Entry 2GIF (X-ray diffraction, 2.90 A resolution); this record covers chains A and B of the 3 polymer chains in the assembly.

== Chain A (and B) ==
Molecule: Acriflavine resistance protein B
Source organism: Escherichia coli
Notes: chain B of this document is another copy of the same molecule, construct and numbering; everything in this record applies to it too
UniProtKB: P31224 (ACRB_ECOLI); residues 1-1049 here = UniProt positions 1-1049
Amino-acid sequence (1057 residues; row label = number of the first residue in the row):
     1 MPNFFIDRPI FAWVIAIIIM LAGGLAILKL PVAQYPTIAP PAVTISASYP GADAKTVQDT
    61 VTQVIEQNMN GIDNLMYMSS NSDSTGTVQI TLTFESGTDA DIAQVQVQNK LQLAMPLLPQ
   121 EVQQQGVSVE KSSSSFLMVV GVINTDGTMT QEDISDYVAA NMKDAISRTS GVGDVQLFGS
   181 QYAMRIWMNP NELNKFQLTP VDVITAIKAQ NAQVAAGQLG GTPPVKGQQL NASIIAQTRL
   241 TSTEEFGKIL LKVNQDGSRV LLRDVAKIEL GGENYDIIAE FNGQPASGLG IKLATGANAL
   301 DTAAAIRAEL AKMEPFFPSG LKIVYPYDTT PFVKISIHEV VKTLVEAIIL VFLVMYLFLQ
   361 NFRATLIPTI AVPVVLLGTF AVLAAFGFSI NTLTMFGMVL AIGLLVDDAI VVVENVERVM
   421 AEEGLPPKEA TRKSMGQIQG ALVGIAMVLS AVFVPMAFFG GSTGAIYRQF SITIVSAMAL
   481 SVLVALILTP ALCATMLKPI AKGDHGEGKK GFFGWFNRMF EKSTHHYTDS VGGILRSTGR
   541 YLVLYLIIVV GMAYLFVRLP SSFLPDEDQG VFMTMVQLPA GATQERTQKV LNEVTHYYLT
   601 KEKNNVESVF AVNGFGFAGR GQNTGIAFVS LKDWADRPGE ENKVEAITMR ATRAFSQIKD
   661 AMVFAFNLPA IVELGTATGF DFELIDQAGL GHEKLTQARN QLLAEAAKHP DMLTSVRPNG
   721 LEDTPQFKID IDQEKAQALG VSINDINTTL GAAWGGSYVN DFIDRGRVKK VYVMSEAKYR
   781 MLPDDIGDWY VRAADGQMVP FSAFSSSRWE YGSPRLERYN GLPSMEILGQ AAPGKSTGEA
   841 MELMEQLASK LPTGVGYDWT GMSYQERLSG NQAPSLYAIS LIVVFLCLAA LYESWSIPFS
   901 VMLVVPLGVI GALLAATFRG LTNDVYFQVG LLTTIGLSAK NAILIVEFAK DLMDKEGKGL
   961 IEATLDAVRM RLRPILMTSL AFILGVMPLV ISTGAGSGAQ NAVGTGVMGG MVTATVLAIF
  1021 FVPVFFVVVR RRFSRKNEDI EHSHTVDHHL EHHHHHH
Unresolved in the structure: 1, 1034-1057 (chain B: 1, 1046-1057)
Differences from the reference sequence: cloning artifact (1050-1051); expression tag (1052-1057)
Curated features (UniProtKB/Swiss-Prot):
  - mutagenesis: H526 (H526Y: Partially restores chloramphenicol resistance to an AcrZ G30R mutant)
Small-molecule neighbours: citrate anion (FLC): K55, Q58, D59, Q63, G691, H692, L816
Reported in the primary citation:
  - contacts within the chain: D407-K940 (salt bridge)
  - conformationally variable residues (side-chain flip): K940

== How chain A and chain B interact ==
Residue-residue contacts (130; chain A residue first):
  R8(A) with E893(B)
  P9(A) with E893(B)
  I10(A) with A889(B); E893(B), hydrogen bond (backbone-side chain); W895(B)
  F11(A) with A890(B); E893(B)
  W13(A) with W895(B), hydrophobic
  V14(A) with L886(B); A890(B), hydrophobic
  I17(A) with L886(B), hydrophobic; W895(B), hydrophobic
  I18(A) with L886(B), hydrophobic
  D101(A) with D73(B); I102(B); Q106(B), hydrogen bond
  Q104(A) with K110(B)
  V105(A) with V105(B), hydrophobic
  Q108(A) with N109(B); Q112(B); L113(B)
  Q112(A) with Q112(B); L113(B)
  Q123(A) with P116(B); L117(B)
  Q124(A) with L117(B)
  V127(A) with L113(B)
  V129(A) with K110(B), hydrogen bond (backbone-side chain); L113(B)
  K131(A) with D73(B), salt bridge; Q106(B)
  N161(A) with Q687(B)
  D164(A) with Q67(B)
  S167(A) with N70(B); G71(B), hydrogen bond (backbone-backbone)
  R168(A) with M69(B); N70(B); I72(B); L75(B); M78(B); N820(B), hydrogen bond (side chain-backbone)
  S170(A) with D73(B); N74(B), hydrogen bond (side chain-backbone)
  Q213(A) with T56(B), hydrogen bond; T60(B)
  V214(A) with D53(B); T56(B); N747(B)
  A215(A) with Y49(B), hydrophobic; P50(B); G51(B); A52(B), hydrophobic; G751(B)
  A216(A) with G51(B); L750(B), hydrophobic; W754(B)
  G217(A) with G51(B), hydrogen bond (backbone-backbone); W754(B); G755(B)
  Q218(A) with S84(B); Q622(B); W754(B); R780(B)
  L219(A) with F727(B), hydrophobic; W754(B), hydrophobic; M781(B); P783(B); W809(B), hydrophobic
  G220(A) with Q622(B), hydrogen bond (backbone-side chain); R780(B); M781(B), hydrogen bond (backbone-backbone)
  G221(A) with Q622(B); R780(B), hydrogen bond (backbone-side chain)
  T222(A) with Y275(B), hydrogen bond (side chain-backbone); D276(B); Q584(B); R780(B)
  P223(A) with W187(B); Y275(B); A777(B); R780(B), hydrogen bond (backbone-side chain)
  P224(A) with M781(B), hydrophobic
  V225(A) with A777(B), hydrophobic; K778(B); M781(B)
  K226(A) with E585(B)
  G227(A) with E585(B), hydrogen bond (backbone-side chain)
  Q228(A) with T583(B), hydrogen bond (backbone-side chain); E585(B); M781(B), hydrogen bond (side chain-backbone)
  Q229(A) with G581(B); T583(B), hydrogen bond (backbone-side chain)
  L230(A) with T583(B); W809(B), hydrophobic
  N231(A) with G581(B), hydrogen bond (backbone-backbone); Q622(B), hydrogen bond
  A232(A) with P725(B); W809(B), hydrophobic
  S233(A) with S84(B); Q726(B); F727(B), hydrogen bond (backbone-backbone)
  I234(A) with F727(B); I729(B), hydrophobic; W754(B), hydrophobic
  I235(A) with D53(B); Q726(B); F727(B), hydrogen bond (backbone-backbone); K728(B); I729(B), hydrogen bond (backbone-backbone)
  A236(A) with K728(B), hydrogen bond (backbone-side chain); I729(B)
  Q237(A) with Q733(B); N747(B)
  T238(A) with K728(B)
  R239(A) with D59(B), hydrogen bond (side chain-backbone); T60(B)
  L250(A) with E734(B); Q737(B)
  R259(A) with E734(B), salt bridge
  F316(A) with Q687(B); G854(B); V855(B); G856(B)
  I763(A) with D59(B)
  G766(A) with Q63(B)
  R767(A) with Q63(B); Q67(B), hydrogen bond
  V768(A) with D59(B); Q63(B), hydrogen bond (backbone-side chain); Q67(B)
Interface residues without a listed pair, chain A (72 interface residues in all): D7, L25, L111, M115, G126, S128, Y157, G171, V172, A209, Q210, L251, K252, V253, R765
Interface residues without a listed pair, chain B (77 interface residues in all): K55, A582, R586, G689, I731, I743, M774, L782, E810, G821, I879, S894

== In short ==
72 residues of chain A and 77 residues of chain B are in contact, with 26 hydrogen bonds and 2 salt bridges.
Among the polar pairs are K131(A)-D73(B), R259(A)-E734(B) and I10(A)-E893(B). Chain A binds citrate anion.
From the paper: conformational variability at K940(A); contacts within the chain involving D407(A) and
K940(A).
Both chains are Acriflavine resistance protein B (Escherichia coli). Entry 2GIF (Asymmetric structure of
trimeric AcrB from Escherichia coli) was determined by X-ray diffraction, deposited together with 2HRT.
